Entry 8HR2 (X-ray diffraction, 1.94 A resolution); this record covers chains A and C of the 3 polymer chains in the assembly.

[Chain A]
Name: Spike protein S1
Organism: Severe acute respiratory syndrome coronavirus 2
Notes: fragment: Receptor-binding domain (RBD)
UniProt: P0DTC2 (SPIKE_SARS2); residue numbers follow UniProt; this construct covers 333-523
Chain sequence (219 residues; row label = number of the first residue in the row):
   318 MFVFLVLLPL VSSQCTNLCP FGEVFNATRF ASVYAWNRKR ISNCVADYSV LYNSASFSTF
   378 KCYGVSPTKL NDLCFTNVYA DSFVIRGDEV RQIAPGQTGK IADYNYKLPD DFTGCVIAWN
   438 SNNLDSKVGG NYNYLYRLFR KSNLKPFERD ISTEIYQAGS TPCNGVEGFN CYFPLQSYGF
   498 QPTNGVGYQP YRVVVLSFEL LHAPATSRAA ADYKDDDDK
Not modelled in the structure: 318-331, 518-536
Sequence notes: expression tag (318-332, 524-536)
Cystine bridges: Cys332-Cys391, Cys336-Cys361, Cys379-Cys432, Cys480-Cys488
UniProt features mapped onto this chain:
  - region: Arg403 to Asp405 (Integrin-binding motif), Asn448 to Phe456 (Immunodominant HLA epitope recognized by the CD8+)
  - glycosylation: Asn343 (N-linked (GlcNAc...) (complex) asparagine)
  - natural variant: Gly339 (G339D: In strain: Omicron/BA.1, Omicron/BA.2 and 4 more; G339H: In strain: Omicron/BA.2.75, Omicron/XBB.1.5 and 1 more), Arg346 (R346K: In strain: Mu/B.1.621; R346T: In strain: Omicron/BQ.1.1, Omicron/XBB.1.5 and 1 more), Leu368 (L368I: In strain: Omicron/XBB.1.5, Omicron/EG.5.1), Ser371 (S371F: In strain: Omicron/BA.2, Omicron/BA.2.12.1 and 6 more; S371L: In strain: Omicron/BA.1), Ser373 (S373P: In strain: Omicron/BA.1, Omicron/BA.2 and 7 more), Ser375 (S375F: In strain: Omicron/BA.1, Omicron/BA.2 and 7 more), Thr376 (T376A: In strain: Omicron/BA.2, Omicron/BA.2.12.1 and 5 more), Asp405 (D405N: In strain: Omicron/BA.2, Omicron/BA.2.12.1 and 6 more), Arg408 (R408S: In strain: Omicron/BA.2, Omicron/BA.2.12.1 and 6 more), Lys417 (K417N: In strain: Beta/B.1.351, Omicron/BA.1 and 8 more; K417T: In strain: Gamma/P.1), Asn440 (N440K: In strain: Omicron/BA.1, Omicron/BA.2 and 7 more), Lys444 (K444T: In strain: Omicron/BQ.1.1), 16 further natural variant entries in UniProt
  - mutagenesis: Asn343 (N343Q: Reduced viral infectivity), Leu452 (L452R: Increased resistance to neutralizing antibodies. Decreases HLA binding to NF9 epitope. Increased binding affinity to human ACE2), Tyr453 (Y453F: Decreased HLA binding to NF9 epitope. Increased binding affinity to human ACE2), Ala475 (A475V: Increased resistance to neutralizing antibodies), Val483 (V483A: Increased resistance to neutralizing antibodies), Glu484 (E484D: Increased replication in human TMEM106B overexpressing cells), Phe490 (F490L: Increased resistance to neutralizing antibodies and human covalescent sera neutralization), Gln493 (Q493N: Reduced host ACE2-binding affinity in vitro; Q493Y: Reduced host ACE2-binding affinity in vitro), Asn501 (N501T: Reduced host ACE2-binding affinity in vitro; N501Y: Increased binding affinity to human ACE2), His519 (H519P: Increased resistance to human covalescent sera neutralization)

[Chain C]
Name: NB1B5
Organism: Vicugna pacos
Chain sequence (124 residues; row label = number of the first residue in the row):
     1 QVQLQESGGG SVQAGGSLRL SCAASGYTYS TYCMGWFRQA PGKEREGVAT IDSDGRTRYA
    61 DSVKGRFTIS EDNAKNTLYL QMNSLKPEDT AMYYCAADSG WVGYSLDPYQ YNYWGQGTQV
   121 TVSS
Not modelled in the structure: 1, 124
Cystine bridges: Cys22-Cys95

[Chain A / chain C interface]
Residue-residue contacts - 30 pairs, chain A then chain C:
  Tyr369(A) - Arg56(C)
  Tyr369(A) - Arg58(C)  hydrogen bond (backbone-side chain)
  Tyr369(A) - Gly103(C)
  Tyr369(A) - Tyr104(C)  hydrogen bond (backbone-side chain)
  Asn370(A) - Arg58(C)
  Ser371(A) - Arg58(C)  hydrogen bond (backbone-side chain)
  Ala372(A) - Arg58(C)
  Phe374(A) - Arg58(C)  hydrogen bond (backbone-side chain)
  Phe374(A) - Tyr104(C)
  Ser375(A) - Tyr104(C)
  Ser375(A) - Ser105(C)
  Ser375(A) - Leu106(C)  hydrogen bond (backbone-backbone)
  Thr376(A) - Tyr104(C)
  Thr376(A) - Ser105(C)  hydrogen bond
  Thr376(A) - Gln110(C)  hydrogen bond
  Phe377(A) - Val102(C)
  Phe377(A) - Gly103(C)
  Phe377(A) - Tyr104(C)  hydrogen bond (backbone-backbone)
  Lys378(A) - Trp101(C)
  Lys378(A) - Val102(C)
  Lys378(A) - Tyr104(C)
  Lys378(A) - Gln110(C)  hydrogen bond
  Cys379(A) - Trp101(C)
  Cys379(A) - Val102(C)  hydrogen bond (backbone-backbone)
  Tyr380(A) - Gly100(C)
  Tyr380(A) - Trp101(C)
  Ser383(A) - Arg56(C)  hydrogen bond
  Pro384(A) - Arg56(C)
  Val407(A) - Gln110(C)
  Arg408(A) - Tyr109(C)
Interface residues without a listed pair, chain A (20 interface residues in all): Tyr365, Gly381, Val382, Thr385, Gly404
Interface residues without a listed pair, chain C (13 interface residues in all): Asp52, Asp107

[In short]
The interface between chain A and chain C involves 20 residues on one side and 13 on the other; the contacts
include 11 hydrogen bonds. Polar contacts include Tyr369(A)-Arg58(C), Tyr369(A)-Tyr104(C) and
Ser371(A)-Arg58(C). Curated annotation (UniProt) lists 10 mutagenesis sites on chain A.
Chain A is Spike protein S1 (Severe acute respiratory syndrome coronavirus 2) and chain C is NB1B5 (Vicugna
pacos); the structure, Ternary Crystal Complex Structure of RBD with NB1B5 and NB1C6, was determined by X-ray
diffraction.
